PDB entry 6VER | X-ray diffraction, 1.05 A resolution | chains A and B

[Chain A]
Molecule: Insulin A chain
UniProt: P01308 (INS_HUMAN); residues 1-21 here correspond to UniProt positions 90-110 (UniProt number = residue number + 89)
Amino-acid sequence (21 residues; each row starts with the number of its first residue):
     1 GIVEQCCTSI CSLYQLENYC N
Disordered / not traced: 21
Disulfides: Cys6-Cys11

[Chain B]
Molecule: Insulin B chain
UniProt: P01308 (INS_HUMAN); residues 1-22 here correspond to UniProt positions 25-46 (UniProt number = residue number + 24)
Amino-acid sequence (22 residues; numbered 1 to 22; the number before each row is that of its first residue):
     1 FVNQHLCGSE LVEALYLVCY ER
Construct notes: engineered mutation Glu10 (His34 in P01308), Tyr20 (Gly44 in P01308)

[Chain A / chain B interface]
Cross-chain cystine bridges: Cys7(A)-Cys7(B), Cys20(A)-Cys19(B)
Contacting residue pairs (19):
  Val3(A) - Leu11(B)  hydrophobic
  Cys6(A) - His5(B)
  Cys6(A) - Leu6(B)  hydrogen bond (backbone-backbone)
  Cys7(A) - His5(B)  hydrogen bond (backbone-side chain)
  Cys7(A) - Leu6(B)  hydrogen bond (backbone-backbone)
  Cys7(A) - Cys7(B)  disulfide
  Thr8(A) - His5(B)  hydrogen bond (backbone-side chain)
  Ser9(A) - His5(B)  hydrogen bond (backbone-side chain)
  Ile10(A) - Asn3(B)
  Ile10(A) - Gln4(B)
  Ile10(A) - His5(B)
  Leu13(A) - Phe1(B)  hydrophobic
  Leu13(A) - Leu6(B)  hydrophobic
  Leu13(A) - Val18(B)
  Leu16(A) - Leu11(B)  hydrophobic
  Leu16(A) - Ala14(B)  hydrophobic
  Leu16(A) - Leu15(B)  hydrophobic
  Glu17(A) - Val18(B)
  Cys20(A) - Cys19(B)  disulfide
Other interface residues (no listed pair), chain A (11 interface residues in all): Tyr19

[In short]
Chain A and chain B each contribute 11 residues to their interface; the contacts include 2 disulfide bonds and
5 hydrogen bonds. Polar contacts include Cys7(A)-His5(B), Thr8(A)-His5(B) and Ser9(A)-His5(B).
Here chain A is Insulin A chain and chain B is Insulin B chain. Entry 6VER (Human insulin analog:
[GluB10,TyrB20]-DOI) was determined by X-ray diffraction.
